9K0Z - chains A and D of the 58 polymer chains in the assembly; structure by electron microscopy, 4.70 A resolution (low resolution: residue-level contacts below are approximate; hydrogen-bond / salt-bridge calls are withheld).

# Chain A
Molecule: 16S ribosomal RNA
Source organism: Mycolicibacterium smegmatis MC2 155
Sequence (1511 nucleotides; numbered 7 to 1517; the number before each row is that of its first residue):
     7 UUUGGAGAGU UUGAUCCUGG CUCAGGACGA ACGCUGGCGG CGUGCUUAAC ACAUGCAAGU
    67 CGAACGGAAA GGCCCUUUCG GGGGUACUCG AGUGGCGAAC GGGUGAGUAA CACGUGGGUG
   127 AUCUGCCCUG CACUUUGGGA UAAGCCUGGG AAACUGGGUC UAAUACCGAA UACACCCUGC
   187 UGGUCGCAUG GCCUGGUAGG GGAAAGCUUU UGCGGUGUGG GAUGGGCCCG CGGCCUAUCA
   247 GCUUGUUGGU GGGGUGAUGG CCUACCAAGG CGACGACGGG UAGCCGGCCU GAGAGGGUGA
   307 CCGGCCACAC UGGGACUGAG AUACGGCCCA GACUCCUACG GGAGGCAGCA GUGGGGAAUA
   367 UUGCACAAUG GGCGCAAGCC UGAUGCAGCG ACGCCGCGUG AGGGAUGACG GCCUUCGGGU
   427 UGUAAACCUC UUUCAGCACA GACGAAGCGC AAGUGACGGU AUGUGCAGAA GAAGGACCGG
   487 CCAACUACGU GCCAGCAGCC GCGGUAAUAC GUAGGGUCCG AGCGUUGUCC GGAAUUACUG
   547 GGCGUAAAGA GCUCGUAGGU GGUUUGUCGC GUUGUUCGUG AAAACUCACA GCUUAACUGU
   607 GGGCGUGCGG GCGAUACGGG CAGACUAGAG UACUGCAGGG GAGACUGGAA UUCCUGGUGU
   667 AGCGGUGGAA UGCGCAGAUA UCAGGAGGAA CACCGGUGGC GAAGGCGGGU CUCUGGGCAG
   727 UAACUGACGC UGAGGAGCGA AAGCGUGGGG AGCGAACAGG AUUAGAUACC CUGGUAGUCC
   787 ACGCCGUAAA CGGUGGGUAC UAGGUGUGGG UUUCCUUCCU UGGGAUCCGU GCCGUAGCUA
   847 ACGCAUUAAG UACCCCGCCU GGGGAGUACG GCCGCAAGGC UAAAACUCAA AGGAAUUGAC
   907 GGGGGCCCGC ACAAGCGGCG GAGCAUGUGG AUUAAUUCGA UGCAACGCGA AGAACCUUAC
   967 CUGGGUUUGA CAUGCACAGG ACGCCGGCAG AGAUGUCGGU UCCCUUGUGG CCUGUGUGCA
  1027 GGUGGUGCAU GGCUGUCGUC AGCUCGUGUC GUGAGAUGUU GGGUUAAGUC CCGCAACGAG
  1087 CGCAACCCUU GUCUCAUGUU GCCAGCACGU UAUGGUGGGG ACUCGUGAGA GACUGCCGGG
  1147 GUCAACUCGG AGGAAGGUGG GGAUGACGUC AAGUCAUCAU GCCCCUUAUG UCCAGGGCUU
  1207 CACACAUGCU ACAAUGGCCG GUACAAAGGG CUGCGAUGCC GUGAGGUGGA GCGAAUCCUU
  1267 UCAAAGCCGG UCUCAGUUCG GAUCGGGGUC UGCAACUCGA CCCCGUGAAG UCGGAGUCGC
  1327 UAGUAAUCGC AGAUCAGCAA CGCUGCGGUG AAUACGUUCC CGGGCCUUGU ACACACCGCC
  1387 CGUCACGUCA UGAAAGUCGG UAACACCCGA AGCCGGUGGC CUAACCCUUG UGGAGGGAGC
  1447 CGUCGAAGGU GGGAUCGGCG AUUGGGACGA AGUCGUAACA AGGUAGCCGU ACCGGAAGGU
  1507 GCGGCUGGAU C

# Chain D
Molecule: Small ribosomal subunit protein uS4
Source organism: Mycolicibacterium smegmatis MC2 155
UniProt: A0QSL7 (RS4_MYCS2); residues 2-201 here = UniProt positions 2-201
Sequence (200 residues; row label = number of the first residue in the row):
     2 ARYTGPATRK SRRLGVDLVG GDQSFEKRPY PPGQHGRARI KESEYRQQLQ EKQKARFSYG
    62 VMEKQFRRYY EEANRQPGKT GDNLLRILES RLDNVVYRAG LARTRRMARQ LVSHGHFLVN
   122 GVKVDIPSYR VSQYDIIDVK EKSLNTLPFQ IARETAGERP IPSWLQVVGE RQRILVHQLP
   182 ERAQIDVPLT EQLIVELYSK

# Chain A / chain D interface
Residue-residue contacts - 100 pairs, chain A then chain D:
  G10(A) with Asn75(D)
  A12(A) with Gln49(D); Glu197(D); Ser200(D); Lys201(D)
  C401(A) with Arg69(D)
  G402(A) with Gln66(D); Ser129(D)
  C403(A) with Gln66(D); Ser114(D); Pro128(D); Ser129(D)
  G404(A) with Ala2(D); Arg3(D); Arg110(D); Ser114(D); Pro128(D)
  U405(A) with Ala2(D); Arg3(D)
  G406(A) with Arg3(D); Thr5(D); Gln111(D)
  A407(A) with Arg3(D); Arg107(D); Met108(D); Gln111(D)
  G408(A) with Arg104(D); Arg107(D)
  G409(A) with Arg104(D)
  G410(A) with Gln24(D)
  A411(A) with Lys28(D)
  G413(A) with Lys28(D); Arg29(D)
  U426(A) with Arg29(D); Tyr31(D)
  U427(A) with Arg13(D); Arg29(D); Pro33(D); Gly34(D)
  G428(A) with Pro7(D); Arg29(D)
  U429(A) with Thr9(D); Arg13(D); Ser25(D); Arg29(D)
  A430(A) with Pro7(D); Ala8(D)
  C436(A) with Leu148(D); Pro149(D)
  U437(A) with Gln111(D); His115(D); His117(D); Thr147(D); Leu148(D); Pro149(D)
  U438(A) with His115(D); His117(D)
  U439(A) with Ser114(D); His115(D); Asp126(D)
  G471(A) with Lys143(D)
  A479(A) with Ala2(D)
  A489(A) with Ser44(D); Tyr46(D); Arg47(D); Leu50(D)
  A490(A) with Ile41(D); Arg47(D)
  C491(A) with His36(D)
  U492(A) with His36(D)
  G520(A) with Gln35(D)
  G521(A) with Gly34(D); Gln35(D)
  G522(A) with Arg10(D); Arg14(D); Gly34(D)
  U523(A) with Arg10(D); Arg14(D)
  C524(A) with Gln54(D)
  C525(A) with Gln54(D); Arg57(D); Glu64(D)
  G526(A) with Tyr4(D); Arg57(D); Met63(D); Glu64(D); Lys65(D)
  A527(A) with Ala2(D); Met63(D)
  C529(A) with Lys65(D)
  C593(A) with Arg76(D)
  A594(A) with Arg76(D)
  U599(A) with Lys124(D); Val125(D); Asp126(D); Ile127(D)
  U600(A) with Ile127(D); Tyr130(D)
  A601(A) with Arg69(D)
  A602(A) with Arg69(D)
Interface residues without a listed pair, chain A (51 interface residues in all): A30, C418, G425, C440, A475, C488, U592
Interface residues without a listed pair, chain D (59 interface residues in all): Gln77, Thr105, Leu198

# Summary
Chain A and chain D form an interface of 51 and 59 residues respectively.
Here chain A is 16S ribosomal RNA and chain D is Small ribosomal subunit protein uS4, both from
Mycolicibacterium smegmatis MC2 155. Entry 9K0Z (EF-G2 bound 70S ribosome complex of M. smegmatis) was
determined by electron microscopy, deposited together with 9K10.
